Entry 6EG5 (X-ray diffraction, 2.45 A resolution); this record covers chains D and E of the 6 polymer chains in the assembly.

[Chain D]
Protein: Tubulin beta-2B chain
Source organism: Bos taurus
Reference sequence: Q6B856 (TBB2B_BOVIN); residues 1-445 here = UniProt positions 1-445
Chain sequence (445 residues; numbered 1 to 445; the number before each row is that of its first residue):
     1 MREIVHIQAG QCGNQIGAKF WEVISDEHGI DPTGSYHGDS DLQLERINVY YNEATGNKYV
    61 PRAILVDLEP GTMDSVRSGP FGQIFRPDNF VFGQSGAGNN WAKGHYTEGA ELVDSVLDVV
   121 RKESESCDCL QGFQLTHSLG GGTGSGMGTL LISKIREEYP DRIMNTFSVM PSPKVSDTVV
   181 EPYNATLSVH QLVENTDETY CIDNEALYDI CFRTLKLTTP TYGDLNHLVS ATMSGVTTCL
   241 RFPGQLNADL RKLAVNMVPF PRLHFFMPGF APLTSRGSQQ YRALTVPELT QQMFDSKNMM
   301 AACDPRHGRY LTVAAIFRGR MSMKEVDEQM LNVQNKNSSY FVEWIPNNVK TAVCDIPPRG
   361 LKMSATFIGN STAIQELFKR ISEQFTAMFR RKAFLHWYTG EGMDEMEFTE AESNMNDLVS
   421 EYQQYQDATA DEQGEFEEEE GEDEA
Not modelled in the structure: 1, 274-283, 432-445
UniProt features mapped onto this chain:
  - motif: Met-1 to Ile-4 (MREI motif)
  - binding site (GTP): Gln-11, Glu-69, Ser-138, Gly-142, Thr-143, Gly-144, Asn-204, Asn-226
  - binding site (Mg(2+)): Glu-69
  - modified residue: Ser-40 (Phosphoserine), Thr-55 (Phosphothreonine), Lys-58 (N6-acetyllysine), Ser-172 (Phosphoserine), Thr-285 (Phosphothreonine), Thr-290 (Phosphothreonine), Arg-318 (Omega-N-methylarginine), Glu-438 (5-glutamyl polyglutamate)
  - cross-link (Glycyl lysine isopeptide (Lys-Gly)): Lys-58 (interchain with G-Cter in ubiquitin), Lys-324 (interchain with G-Cter in ubiquitin)
Ion coordination: Mg2+: Glu-69 (together with GTP)
Residues lining bound ligands:
  - GTP (guanosine-5'-triphosphate): Gly-10, Gln-11, Cys-12, Gln-15, Ile-16, Glu-69, Gly-96, Ala-97, Gly-98, Asn-99, Ser-138, Gly-140, Gly-141, Gly-142, Thr-143, Gly-144, Val-169, Pro-171, Val-175, Ser-176, Glu-181, Asn-204, Leu-207, Tyr-222, Leu-225, Asn-226
  - J7S (4-(2-chloropyrido[2,3-d]pyrimidin-4-yl)-7-methoxy-3,4-dihydroquinoxalin-2(1H)-one): Val-236, Cys-239, Leu-240, Leu-246, Ala-248, Asp-249, Lys-252, Leu-253, Asn-256, Met-257, Val-313, Ala-314, Ala-315, Ile-316, Asn-347, Asn-348, Lys-350, Thr-351, Ala-352

[Chain E]
Protein: Stathmin-4
Source organism: Rattus norvegicus
Reference sequence: P63043 (STMN4_RAT), isoform P63043-3; residues 5-145 here correspond to UniProt positions 76-216 (UniProt number = residue number + 71)
Chain sequence (143 residues; each row starts with the number of its first residue):
     3 MADMEVIELN KCTSGQSFEV ILKPPSFDGV PEFNASLPRR RDPSLEEIQK KLEAAEERRK
    63 YQEAELLKHL AEKREHEREV IQKAIEENNN FIKMAKEKLA QKMESNKENR EAHLAAMLER
   123 LQEKDKHAEE VRKNKELKEE ASR
Not modelled in the structure: 3-4, 31-42, 143-145
Sequence notes: expression tag (3-4)
UniProt features mapped onto this chain:
  - modified residue: Ser-19 (Phosphoserine)

[Interface between chain D and chain E]
Residue-residue contacts - 25 pairs, chain D then chain E:
  Tyr-106(D) / His-129(E)  hydrogen bond
  Tyr-106(D) / Ala-130(E)  hydrophobic
  Tyr-106(D) / Val-133(E)  hydrophobic
  Tyr-106(D) / Arg-134(E)  hydrogen bond (backbone-side chain)
  Thr-107(D) / Lys-137(E)
  Ala-110(D) / Arg-134(E)
  Ser-153(D) / Leu-123(E)
  Ser-153(D) / Lys-126(E)
  Lys-154(D) / Asp-127(E)  salt bridge
  Arg-156(D) / Leu-123(E)
  Glu-157(D) / Leu-120(E)
  Glu-157(D) / Leu-123(E)
  Glu-157(D) / Gln-124(E)
  Glu-157(D) / Asp-127(E)
  Pro-160(D) / Leu-116(E)  hydrophobic
  Pro-160(D) / Met-119(E)  hydrophobic
  Gln-191(D) / Lys-126(E)  hydrogen bond
  Asn-195(D) / Lys-126(E)
  Gly-400(D) / Lys-137(E)
  Glu-401(D) / Val-133(E)
  Glu-401(D) / Lys-137(E)  salt bridge
  Gly-402(D) / Val-133(E)
  Gly-402(D) / Asn-136(E)  hydrogen bond (backbone-side chain)
  Met-403(D) / Val-133(E)
  Glu-407(D) / His-129(E)  salt bridge
Interface residues without a listed pair, chain D (16 interface residues in all): Asp-161
Interface residues without a listed pair, chain E (14 interface residues in all): Arg-112

[Summary]
The interface between chain D and chain E involves 16 residues on one side and 14 on the other, with 4
hydrogen bonds and 3 salt bridges. Among the polar pairs are Lys-154(D)/Asp-127(E), Glu-401(D)/Lys-137(E) and
Glu-407(D)/His-129(E). Bound to chain D: GTP and compound J7S.
Chain D is Tubulin beta-2B chain (Bos taurus) and chain E is Stathmin-4 (Rattus norvegicus); the structure,
The structure of SB-1-202-tubulin complex, was determined by X-ray diffraction.
